Entry 8TEP (electron microscopy, 3.50 A resolution); this record covers chains I and W of the 26 polymer chains in the assembly.

== Chain I ==
Protein: Major capsid protein
Organism: Human herpesvirus 5 strain AD169
UniProt: P16729 (MCP_HCMVA); residues 1-1370 here = UniProt positions 1-1370
Sequence (1370 residues; row label = number of the first residue in the row):
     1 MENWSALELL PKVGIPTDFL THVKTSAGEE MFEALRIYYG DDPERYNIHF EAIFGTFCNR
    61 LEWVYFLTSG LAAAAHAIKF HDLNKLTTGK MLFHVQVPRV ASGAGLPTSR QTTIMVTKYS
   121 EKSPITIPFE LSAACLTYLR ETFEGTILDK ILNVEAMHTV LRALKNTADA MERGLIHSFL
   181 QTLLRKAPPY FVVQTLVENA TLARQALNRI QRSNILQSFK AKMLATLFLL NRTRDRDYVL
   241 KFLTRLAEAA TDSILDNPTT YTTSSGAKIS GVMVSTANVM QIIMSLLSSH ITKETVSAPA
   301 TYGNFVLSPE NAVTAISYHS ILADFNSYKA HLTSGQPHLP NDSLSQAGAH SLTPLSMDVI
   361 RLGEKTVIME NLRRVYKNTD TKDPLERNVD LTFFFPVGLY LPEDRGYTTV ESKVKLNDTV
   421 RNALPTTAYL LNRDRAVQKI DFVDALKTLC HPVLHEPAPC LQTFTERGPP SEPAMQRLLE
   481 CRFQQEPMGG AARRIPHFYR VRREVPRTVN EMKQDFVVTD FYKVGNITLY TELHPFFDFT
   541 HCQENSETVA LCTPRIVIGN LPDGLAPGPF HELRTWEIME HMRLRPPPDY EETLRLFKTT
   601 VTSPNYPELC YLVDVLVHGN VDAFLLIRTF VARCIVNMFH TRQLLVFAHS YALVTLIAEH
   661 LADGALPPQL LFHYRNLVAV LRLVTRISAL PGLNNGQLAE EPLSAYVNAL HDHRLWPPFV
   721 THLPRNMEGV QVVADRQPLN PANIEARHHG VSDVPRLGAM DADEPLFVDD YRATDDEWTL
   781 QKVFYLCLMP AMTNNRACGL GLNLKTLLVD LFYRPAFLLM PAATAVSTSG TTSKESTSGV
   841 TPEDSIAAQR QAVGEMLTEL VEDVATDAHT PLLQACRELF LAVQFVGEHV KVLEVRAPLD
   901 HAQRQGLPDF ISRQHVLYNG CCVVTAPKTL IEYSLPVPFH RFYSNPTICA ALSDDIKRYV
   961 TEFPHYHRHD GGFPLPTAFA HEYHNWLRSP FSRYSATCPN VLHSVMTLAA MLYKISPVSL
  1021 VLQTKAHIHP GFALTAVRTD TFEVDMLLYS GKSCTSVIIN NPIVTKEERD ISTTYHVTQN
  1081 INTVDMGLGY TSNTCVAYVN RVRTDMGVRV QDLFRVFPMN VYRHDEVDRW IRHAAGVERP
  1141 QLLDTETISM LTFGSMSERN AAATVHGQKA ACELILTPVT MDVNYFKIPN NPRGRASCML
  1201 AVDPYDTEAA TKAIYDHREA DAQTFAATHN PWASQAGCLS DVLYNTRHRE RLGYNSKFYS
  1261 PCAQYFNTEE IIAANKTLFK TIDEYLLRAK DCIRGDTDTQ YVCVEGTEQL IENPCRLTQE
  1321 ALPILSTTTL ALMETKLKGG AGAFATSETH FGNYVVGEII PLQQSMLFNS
Not modelled in the structure: 825-844
Disulfide bonds: Cys-1292/Cys-1303

== Chain W ==
Protein: Triplex capsid protein 1
Organism: Human herpesvirus 5 strain AD169
UniProt: P16783 (TRX1_HCMVA); residue numbers follow UniProt; this construct covers 1-290
Sequence (290 residues; numbered 1 to 290; the number before each row is that of its first residue):
     1 MDARAVAKRP RDPADEDNEL VTALKAKREV NTISVRYLYH ADHQALTARF FVPEGLVEFE
    61 AQPGALLIRM ETGCDSPRHL YISLYLLGIR ASNVSASTRC LLESVYTASA ARAALQWLDL
   121 GPHLLHRRLE TLGCVKTVSL GITSLLTCVM RGYLYNTLKT EVFALMIPKD MYLTWEETRG
   181 RLQYVYLIIV YDYDGPETRP GIYVLTSSIA HWQTLVDVAR GKFARERCSF VNRRITRPRQ
   241 IPLCTGVIQK LGWCLADDIH TSFLVHKELK LSVVRLDNFS VELGDFREFV

== Interface between chain I and chain W ==
Pairs across the interface (39):
  Lys-79(I) with Thr-32(W)
  Leu-139(I) with Glu-19(W); Thr-22(W)
  Met-157(I) with Ala-26(W), hydrophobic
  Val-160(I) with Leu-20(W), hydrophobic; Ala-23(W), hydrophobic
  Leu-161(I) with Lys-27(W); Glu-29(W)
  Leu-164(I) with Leu-24(W), hydrophobic; Asn-31(W)
  Lys-165(I) with Glu-29(W), salt bridge
  Asn-1061(I) with Thr-32(W); Ser-34(W)
  Pro-1062(I) with Thr-32(W); Ile-33(W), hydrophobic; Ser-34(W), hydrogen bond (backbone-backbone)
  Ile-1063(I) with Tyr-39(W), hydrophobic
  Val-1064(I) with Ile-33(W), hydrophobic; Leu-38(W), hydrophobic; Tyr-39(W), hydrogen bond (backbone-backbone)
  Thr-1065(I) with Tyr-39(W)
  Lys-1066(I) with Glu-19(W), salt bridge; Leu-38(W); Tyr-39(W), hydrogen bond (backbone-backbone); His-40(W)
  Tyr-1075(I) with Glu-19(W), hydrogen bond
  Val-1077(I) with Ile-33(W), hydrophobic
  Thr-1145(I) with Leu-120(W)
  Glu-1146(I) with Gly-73(W), hydrogen bond (side chain-backbone); Cys-74(W), hydrogen bond (side chain-backbone); Trp-117(W), hydrogen bond (backbone-side chain); Leu-120(W)
  Thr-1147(I) with Cys-74(W)
  Ser-1149(I) with Trp-117(W), hydrogen bond
  Met-1150(I) with Cys-74(W), hydrophobic; Ser-76(W); Pro-77(W); Trp-117(W), hydrophobic
  Phe-1153(I) with Ala-110(W), hydrophobic
Interface residues without a listed pair, chain I (27 interface residues in all): Leu-136, Thr-167, Ala-168, Ser-1155, Val-1304, Glu-1305
Interface residues without a listed pair, chain W (26 interface residues in all): Tyr-37, Thr-72, Ile-142, Thr-143

== Overview ==
Chain I and chain W form an interface of 27 and 26 residues respectively; the contacts include 8 hydrogen
bonds and 2 salt bridges. Polar pairs include Lys-165(I)/Glu-29(W), Lys-1066(I)/Glu-19(W) and
Tyr-1075(I)/Glu-19(W).
Chain I is Major capsid protein and chain W is Triplex capsid protein 1, both from Human herpesvirus 5 strain
AD169; the structure, Human cytomegalovirus portal vertex, virion configuration 1 (VC1), was determined by
electron microscopy together with 8TES, 8TET, 8TEU and 8TEW from the same study.
